7COA - chains A and D of the 4 polymer chains in the assembly; structure by X-ray diffraction, 1.70 A resolution.

== Chain A ==
Protein: DNA-directed DNA/RNA polymerase mu
Source organism: Homo sapiens
Notes: EC 2.7.7.7
UniProt: Q9NP87 (DPOLM_HUMAN); numbering as in UniProt; present here: 1-397, 410-494
Chain sequence (482 residues; each row starts with the number of its first residue; note: 12 numbers in that range are skipped by the numbering (no residue carries them; nothing is unmodelled there)):
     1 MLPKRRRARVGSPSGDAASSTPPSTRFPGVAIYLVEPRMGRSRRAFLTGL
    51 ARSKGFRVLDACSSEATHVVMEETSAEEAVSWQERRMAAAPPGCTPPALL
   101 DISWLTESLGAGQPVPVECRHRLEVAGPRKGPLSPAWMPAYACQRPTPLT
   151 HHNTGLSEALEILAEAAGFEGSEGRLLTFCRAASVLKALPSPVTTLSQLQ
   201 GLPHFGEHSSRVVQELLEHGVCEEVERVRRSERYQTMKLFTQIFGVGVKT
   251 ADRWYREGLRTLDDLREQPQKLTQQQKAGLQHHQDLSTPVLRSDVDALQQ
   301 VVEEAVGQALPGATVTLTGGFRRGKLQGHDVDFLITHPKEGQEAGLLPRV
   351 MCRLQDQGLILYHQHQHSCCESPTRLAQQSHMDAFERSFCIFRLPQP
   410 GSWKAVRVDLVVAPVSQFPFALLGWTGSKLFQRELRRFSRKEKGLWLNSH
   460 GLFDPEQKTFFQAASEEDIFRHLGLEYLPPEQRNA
Unresolved in the structure: 1-137, 367-383
Sequence notes: engineered mutation Gly410 (Pro in Q9NP87)
Bound ions: K+: Thr241, Ile243, Val246 (shared with 1 residue of chain P); Mn2+ site 1: Asp330, Asp332, Asp418 (together with XG4) (shared with 1 residue of chain P); Mn2+ site 2: Asp330, Asp332 (together with XG4)
Ligand contacts: XG4 (2'-deoxy-5'-O-[(R)-hydroxy{[(R)-hydroxy(phosphonooxy)phosphoryl]amino}phosphoryl]guanosine): Gly319, Gly320, Arg323, Lys325, Gln327, Gly328, His329, Asp330, Asp332, Asp418, Gly433, Trp434, Thr435, Gly436, Ser437, Lys438, Gln441, Arg445
Reported in the primary citation:
  - conformationally variable residues (side-chain flip): Gln441
  - mutagenesis - K438A: decreased catalytic activity on dATP
  - mutagenesis - K438A: decreased catalytic activity on dGTP
  - specificity-determining residues: Gln441 (proposed by the authors, not directly observed)

== Chain D ==
Molecule: 4-nt DNA strand
Sequence (4 nucleotides; each row starts with the number of its first residue):
     1 GCCG

== How chain A and chain D interact ==
Residue-residue contacts (13; chain A residue first):
  Gly174(A) with DG1(D), hydrogen bond to the base
  Arg175(A) with DG1(D), salt bridge to the phosphate
  Thr178(A) with DG1(D), hydrogen bond to the base; DC2(D), sugar contact
  Phe179(A) with DG1(D), sugar contact
  Pro203(A) with DC3(D), phosphate contact
  His204(A) with DC2(D), sugar contact; DC3(D), hydrogen bond to the phosphate
  Gly206(A) with DC2(D), hydrogen bond to the phosphate
  Glu207(A) with DC2(D), hydrogen bond to the phosphate
  His208(A) with DG1(D), salt bridge to the phosphate; DC2(D), hydrogen bond to the phosphate
  Ser209(A) with DC2(D), hydrogen bond to the phosphate
Also at the interface, not in a pair above, chain A (14 interface residues in all): Ala140, Arg181, Leu202, Phe205
Also at the interface, not in a pair above, chain D (4 interface residues in all): DG4

== Summary ==
The interface between chain A and chain D involves 14 residues on one side and 4 on the other; the contacts
include 7 hydrogen bonds and 2 salt bridges. Among the polar pairs are Gly174(A)-DG1(D), Thr178(A)-DG1(D) and
His204(A)-DC3(D). The paper reports that K438A of chain A reduces catalytic activity on dATP; the specificity
determinant Gln441(A).
Here chain A is DNA-directed DNA/RNA polymerase mu (Homo sapiens) and chain D is a 4-nt DNA strand. Entry 7COA
(Ternary complex of DNA polymerase Mu with 1-nt gapped DNA (T:dGMPNPP) and Mn) was determined by X-ray
diffraction, deposited together with 7CO6, 7CO8, 7CO9, 7COB, 7COC and 7COD.
